Entry 4IWC (X-ray diffraction, 2.24 A resolution); this record covers chains A and C of the 4 polymer chains in the assembly.

== Chain A ==
Molecule: Estrogen receptor
Source organism: Homo sapiens
Notes: fragment: Ligand-binding Domain
UniProt: P03372 (ESR1_HUMAN); residues 303-549 here = UniProt positions 303-549
Sequence (247 residues; each row starts with the number of its first residue):
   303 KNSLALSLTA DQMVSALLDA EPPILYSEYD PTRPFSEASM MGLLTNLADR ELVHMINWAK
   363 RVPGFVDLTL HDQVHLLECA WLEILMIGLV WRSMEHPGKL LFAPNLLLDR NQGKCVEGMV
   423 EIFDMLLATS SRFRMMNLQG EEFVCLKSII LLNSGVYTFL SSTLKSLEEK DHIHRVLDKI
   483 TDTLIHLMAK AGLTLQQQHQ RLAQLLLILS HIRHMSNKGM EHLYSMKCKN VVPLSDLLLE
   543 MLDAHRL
Not modelled in the structure: 303-304, 462-469, 549
Construct notes: engineered mutation S537 (Tyr in P03372)
Ligand contacts: 4,4'-thiene-2,5-diylbis(3-methylphenol) (1GV): M343, L346, L349, A350, E353, L384, L387, M388, L391, R394, F404, V418, E419, G420, M421, I424, G521, H524, L525, M528

== Chain C ==
Molecule: Nuclear receptor coactivator 2
Notes: fragment: Receptor-interacting peptide
UniProt: Q15596 (NCOA2_HUMAN); residue numbers follow UniProt; this construct covers 687-696
Sequence (10 residues; numbered 687 to 696; the number before each row is that of its first residue):
   687 HKILHRLLQD

== Chain A / chain C interface ==
Residue-residue contacts (23; chain A residue first):
  I358(A) with L690(C), hydrophobic; L693(C), hydrophobic; L694(C), hydrophobic
  K362(A) with L693(C), hydrogen bond (side chain-backbone); L694(C), hydrogen bond (side chain-backbone); D696(C)
  L372(A) with H691(C); Q695(C)
  H373(A) with H687(C)
  Q375(A) with L694(C)
  V376(A) with L690(C); H691(C); L694(C), hydrophobic
  L379(A) with L694(C), hydrophobic
  E380(A) with K688(C), salt bridge; L690(C)
  D538(A) with I689(C)
  L539(A) with I689(C); L693(C), hydrophobic
  E542(A) with K688(C), salt bridge; I689(C), hydrogen bond (side chain-backbone)
  M543(A) with K688(C); L690(C), hydrophobic
Interface residues without a listed pair, chain A (13 interface residues in all): F367

== In short ==
Chain A and chain C form an interface of 13 and 9 residues respectively, with 3 hydrogen bonds and 2 salt
bridges. Polar contacts include E380(A)-K688(C), E542(A)-K688(C) and K362(A)-L693(C). Chain A binds
4,4'-thiene-2,5-diylbis(3-methylphenol).
Here chain A is Estrogen receptor (Homo sapiens) and chain C is Nuclear receptor coactivator 2. Entry 4IWC
(Crystal Structure of the Estrogen Receptor alpha Ligand-binding Domain in Complex with a Dynamic
Thiophene-derivative) was determined by X-ray diffraction (same publication as 4IU7, 4IUI, 4IV2, 4IV4, 4IVW,
4IVY and 3 further entries).
